Entry 4QTT (X-ray diffraction, 2.00 A resolution); this record covers chains A and B.

# Chain A
Name: Multifunctional methyltransferase subunit TRM112
From: Saccharomyces cerevisiae S288c
UniProt: P53738 (TR112_YEAST); residues 1-135 here = UniProt positions 1-135
Chain sequence (135 residues; each row starts with the number of its first residue):
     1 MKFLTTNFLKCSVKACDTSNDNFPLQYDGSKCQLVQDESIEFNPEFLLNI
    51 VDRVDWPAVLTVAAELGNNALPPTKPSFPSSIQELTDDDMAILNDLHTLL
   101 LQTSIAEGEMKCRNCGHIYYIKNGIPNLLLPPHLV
Not modelled in the structure: 133-135
Bound ions: Zn2+: Cys11, Cys16, Cys112, Cys115

# Chain B
Name: Putative methyltransferase BUD23
From: Saccharomyces cerevisiae S288c
Notes: EC 2.1.1.-; fragment: fragment residues 1-202
UniProt: P25627 (BUD23_YEAST); residues 1-202 here = UniProt positions 1-202
Chain sequence (208 residues; row label = number of the first residue in the row):
     1 MSRPEELAPPEIFYNDSEAHKYTGSTRVQHIQAKMTLRALELLNLQPCSF
    51 ILDIGCGSGLSGEILTQEGDHVWCGLDISPSMLATGLSRELEGDLMLQDM
   101 GTGIPFRAGSFDAAISISAIQWLCNADTSYNDPKQRLMRFFNTLYAALKK
   151 GGKFVAQFYPKNDDQVDDILQSAKVAGFSGGLVVDDPESKKNKKYYLVLS
   201 SGHHHHHH
Not modelled in the structure: 1-20, 126-131, 202-208
Modified positions: Cys124 (s-hydroxycysteine; CSO)
Differences from the reference sequence: expression tag (203-208)
Curated features (UniProtKB/Swiss-Prot):
  - mutagenesis: Gly57 (G57E: Fails to ctalyze the N-7 methylation of the G1575 residue; G57R: Can only partially restore the slow-growth phenotype and the random budding pattern of a null mutant), Asp77 (D77A: No effect on growth and budding pattern; D77K: Fails to ctalyze the N-7 methylation of the G1575 residue)
Reported in the primary citation:
  - mutagenesis - I31W, D94A, D94R, M96A, D112A, D112R, S118E: decreased stability
  - mutagenesis - M96A, S118R: unchanged growth
  - mutagenesis - I31W, D94A, D94R, D112A, D112R, S118E: decreased growth
  - mutagenesis - D112R: abolished catalytic activity on methylation
  - mutagenesis - D94A, D94R, D112A: unchanged catalytic activity on methylation
  - mutagenesis - K21E/R27E, Y22A, I31W, D77A, S118E, S118R, W122A, Y159A: abolished catalytic activity
  - mutagenesis - I31W, D77A, S118E: decreased expression
  - mutagenesis - E18A: unchanged catalytic activity
  - mutagenesis - E18A, Y22A, W122A, Y159A: unchanged expression
  - mutagenesis - K21E/R27E: decreased binding to 18S rRNA
  - mutagenesis - Y22A, W122A, Y159A: unchanged binding to pre-90S ribosomes
  - mutagenesis - S118R: increased binding to pre-90S ribosomes

# Interface between chain A and chain B
Residue-residue contacts - 54 pairs, chain A then chain B:
  Met1(A) - Asp94(B)
  Lys2(A) - Glu92(B)  hydrogen bond (side chain-backbone)
  Lys2(A) - Gly93(B)
  Lys2(A) - Asp94(B)  salt bridge
  Thr5(A) - Asp94(B)  hydrogen bond
  Thr5(A) - Met96(B)
  Asn7(A) - Arg107(B)  hydrogen bond (backbone-side chain)
  Phe8(A) - Phe50(B)  hydrophobic
  Phe8(A) - Phe106(B)
  Phe8(A) - Arg107(B)  hydrogen bond (backbone-backbone)
  Phe8(A) - Ser110(B)
  Leu9(A) - Pro105(B)
  Leu9(A) - Phe106(B)
  Lys10(A) - Pro105(B)  hydrogen bond (backbone-backbone)
  Lys10(A) - Phe106(B)
  Ser12(A) - Pro105(B)
  Lys14(A) - Arg139(B)
  Asp17(A) - Arg139(B)  salt bridge
  Phe23(A) - Arg107(B)
  Ile40(A) - Glu92(B)
  Asn43(A) - Cys48(B)
  Asn43(A) - Asp70(B)  hydrogen bond (side chain-backbone)
  Glu45(A) - Cys48(B)
  Phe46(A) - Cys48(B)
  Phe46(A) - Ser49(B)
  Phe46(A) - Phe50(B)  hydrophobic
  Phe46(A) - Val72(B)  hydrophobic
  Asn49(A) - Pro47(B)
  Asn49(A) - Cys48(B)  hydrogen bond (side chain-backbone)
  Ile50(A) - Phe50(B)  hydrophobic
  Arg53(A) - Phe50(B)
  Arg53(A) - Arg107(B)  hydrogen bond (backbone-side chain)
  Arg53(A) - Gly109(B)
  Arg53(A) - Ser110(B)  hydrogen bond (side chain-backbone)
  Arg53(A) - Phe111(B)
  Arg53(A) - Asp112(B)  salt bridge
  Val54(A) - Arg107(B)
  Asp55(A) - Arg107(B)
  Asn123(A) - Leu87(B)
  Ile125(A) - Leu87(B)  hydrophobic
  Ile125(A) - Leu95(B)
  Ile125(A) - Met96(B)  hydrophobic
  Ile125(A) - Leu97(B)
  Pro126(A) - Leu95(B)
  Pro126(A) - Met96(B)  hydrophobic
  Pro126(A) - Leu97(B)  hydrogen bond (backbone-backbone)
  Asn127(A) - Leu97(B)
  Leu128(A) - Met96(B)  hydrophobic
  Leu128(A) - Leu97(B)  hydrogen bond (backbone-backbone)
  Leu128(A) - Gln98(B)
  Leu129(A) - Ile78(B)  hydrophobic
  Leu129(A) - Leu97(B)  hydrophobic
  Leu129(A) - Gln98(B)
  Leu129(A) - Asp99(B)
Interface residues without a listed pair, chain A (29 interface residues in all): Leu4, Leu101, Gly124
Interface residues without a listed pair, chain B (28 interface residues in all): Cys74, Leu83, Thr102, Ile104
From the paper, about this interface:
  - residue pairs: Leu97(B)-Pro126(A) (backbone contact), Leu97(B)-Leu128(A) (backbone contact), Asp112(B)-Arg53(A) (salt bridge), Arg139(B)-Asp17(A) (salt bridge)
  - interface residues, chain A: Met1(A), Lys2(A), Thr5(A), Asn7(A), Phe8(A), Leu9(A), Ile40(A), Phe46(A), Ile50(A), Arg53(A), Ile125(A), Pro126(A), Leu128(A), Leu129(A)
  - interface residues, chain B: Phe50(B), Val72(B), Leu87(B), Asp94(B), Leu95(B), Met96(B), Leu97(B), Pro105(B), Phe106(B), Arg107(B)

# Summary
The interface between chain A and chain B involves 29 residues on one side and 28 on the other, with 11
hydrogen bonds and 3 salt bridges. Polar contacts include Lys2(A)-Asp94(B), Asp17(A)-Arg139(B) and
Arg53(A)-Asp112(B). The authors report backbone contacts between Leu97(B) and Pro126(A) and Leu97(B) and
Leu128(A); salt bridges between Asp112(B) and Arg53(A) and Arg139(B) and Asp17(A). From the paper: K21E/R27E,
Y22A and I31W of chain B, among others, abolish catalytic activity; interface residues Met1(A), Lys2(A) and
Phe50(B) among others; 14 substitutions were tested in all.
Chain A is Multifunctional methyltransferase subunit TRM112 and chain B is Putative methyltransferase BUD23,
both from Saccharomyces cerevisiae S288c; the structure, Structure of S. cerevisiae Bud23-Trm112 complex
involved in formation of m7G1575 on 18S rRNA (apo-form), was determined by X-ray diffraction.
